Entry 8C41 (X-ray diffraction, 2.39 A resolution); this record covers chains A and E of the 6 polymer chains in the assembly.

# Chain A
Molecule: Fused ParE30ParC55 CLEAVAGE COMPLEX of the TOPOISOMERASE IV
From: Streptococcus pneumoniae
Notes: EC 5.99.1.-; engineered mutation(s): Insertion of His at postion 648
Chain sequence (742 residues; row label = number of the first residue in the row; note: 352 numbers in that range are skipped by the numbering (no residue carries them; nothing is unmodelled there)):
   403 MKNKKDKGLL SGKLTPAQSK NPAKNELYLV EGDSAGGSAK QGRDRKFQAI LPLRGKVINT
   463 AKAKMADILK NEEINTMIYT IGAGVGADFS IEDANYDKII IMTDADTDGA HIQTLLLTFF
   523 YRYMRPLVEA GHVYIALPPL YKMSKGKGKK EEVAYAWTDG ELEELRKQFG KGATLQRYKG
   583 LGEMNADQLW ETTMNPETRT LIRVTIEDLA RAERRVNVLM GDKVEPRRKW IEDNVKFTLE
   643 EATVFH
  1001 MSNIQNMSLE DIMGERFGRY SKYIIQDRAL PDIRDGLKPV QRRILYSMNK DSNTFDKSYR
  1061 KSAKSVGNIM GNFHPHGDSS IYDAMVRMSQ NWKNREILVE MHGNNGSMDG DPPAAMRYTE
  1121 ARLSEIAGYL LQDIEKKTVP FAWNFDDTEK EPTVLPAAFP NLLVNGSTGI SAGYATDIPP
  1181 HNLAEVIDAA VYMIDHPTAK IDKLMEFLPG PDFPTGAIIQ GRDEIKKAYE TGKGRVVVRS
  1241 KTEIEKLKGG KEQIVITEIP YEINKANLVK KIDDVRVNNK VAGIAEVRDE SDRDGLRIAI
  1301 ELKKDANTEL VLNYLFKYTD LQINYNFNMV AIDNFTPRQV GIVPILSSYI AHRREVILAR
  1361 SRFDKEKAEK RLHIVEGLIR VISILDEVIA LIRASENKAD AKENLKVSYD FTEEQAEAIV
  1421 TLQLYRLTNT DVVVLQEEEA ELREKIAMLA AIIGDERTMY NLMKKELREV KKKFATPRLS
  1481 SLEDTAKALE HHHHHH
Unresolved in the structure: 403-414, 1487-1496
Bound ions: Mg2+ site 1: Asp-506, Asp-508; Mg2+ site 2: Phe-1316, Lys-1317, Thr-1319, Gln-1322
Small-molecule neighbours: delafloxacin (TE9): Gly-434, Asp-435, Leu-455, Arg-456, Gly-457, Ser-1079

# Chain E
Molecule: 7-nt DNA strand
Sequence (7 nucleotides; each row starts with the number of its first residue):
     1 CATGAAT

# Interface between chain A and chain E
Contacting residue pairs (26):
  Glu-433(A) / DT7(E)  phosphate contact
  Gly-457(A) / DT7(E)  base contact
  Lys-458(A) / DT7(E)  hydrogen bond to the base
  Asp-510(A) / DT7(E)  sugar contact
  Ile-514(A) / DT7(E)  phosphate contact
  Arg-1028(A) / DA5(E)  phosphate contact
  Arg-1028(A) / DA6(E)  hydrogen bond to the phosphate
  Lys-1038(A) / DA5(E)  salt bridge to the phosphate
  Val-1040(A) / DA5(E)  phosphate contact
  Val-1040(A) / DA6(E)  phosphate contact
  His-1074(A) / DA6(E)  salt bridge to the phosphate
  His-1076(A) / DA6(E)  hydrogen bond to the phosphate
  His-1076(A) / DT7(E)  salt bridge to the phosphate
  Gly-1077(A) / DT7(E)  phosphate contact
  Ser-1080(A) / DA6(E)  base contact
  Ser-1080(A) / DT7(E)  base contact
  Ala-1084(A) / DA5(E)  phosphate contact
  Arg-1087(A) / DG4(E)  salt bridge to the phosphate
  Arg-1087(A) / DA5(E)  phosphate contact
  Lys-1093(A) / DG4(E)  salt bridge to the phosphate
  Thr-1168(A) / DG4(E)  sugar contact
  Thr-1168(A) / DA5(E)  phosphate contact
  Ile-1170(A) / DT3(E)  base contact
  Ile-1170(A) / DG4(E)  base contact
  Glu-1262(A) / DT3(E)  phosphate contact
  Glu-1262(A) / DG4(E)  phosphate contact
Also at the interface, not in a pair above, chain A (21 interface residues in all): Arg-456, Gln-1041, Pro-1075

# In short
21 residues of chain A face 5 of chain E across their interface, with 3 hydrogen bonds and 5 salt bridges.
Among the polar pairs are Lys-458(A)/DT7(E), Arg-1028(A)/DA6(E) and His-1076(A)/DA6(E). Bound to chain A:
delafloxacin. Asp-506(A) and Asp-508(A) coordinate Mg2+ site 1.
Chain A is Fused ParE30ParC55 CLEAVAGE COMPLEX of the TOPOISOMERASE IV (Streptococcus pneumoniae) and chain E
is a 7-nt DNA strand; the structure, High resolution structure of the Streptococcus pneumoniae topoisomerase
IV-DNA complex with the novel fluoroquinolone Delafloxacin, was determined by X-ray diffraction together with
8QMB and 8QMC from the same study.
